7BHY - chains A and B of the 4 polymer chains in the assembly; structure by X-ray diffraction, 2.30 A resolution.

== Chain A (and B) ==
Molecule: Deoxyribonucleoside regulator
From: Bacillus subtilis subsp. subtilis str. 168
Notes: chain B of this document is another copy of the same molecule, construct and numbering; everything in this record applies to it too
UniProtKB: P39140 (DEOR_BACSU); residue numbers follow UniProt; this construct covers 4-55
Sequence (57 residues; each row starts with the number of its first residue; note: 3 numbers in that range are skipped by the numbering (no residue carries them; nothing is unmodelled there); numbers below 1 keep their minus sign (Ser-4 is residue -4)):
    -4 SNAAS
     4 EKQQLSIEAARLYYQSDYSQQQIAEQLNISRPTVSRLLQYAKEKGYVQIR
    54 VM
Construct notes: expression tag (-4 to 0)
UniProt features mapped onto this chain:
  - DNA-binding region: Gln23 to Gln42 (H-T-H motif)

== Chain A / chain B interface ==
Contacting residue pairs (27):
  Ile10(A) with Met55(B)
  Ala13(A) with Val54(B), hydrophobic
  Arg14(A) with Val54(B); Met55(B), hydrogen bond (side chain-backbone)
  Tyr17(A) with Ile52(B), hydrophobic; Val54(B), hydrophobic
  Gln18(A) with Val54(B)
  Tyr49(A) with Arg53(B); Val54(B); Met55(B), hydrogen bond (backbone-backbone)
  Val50(A) with Arg53(B)
  Gln51(A) with Gln51(B); Ile52(B); Arg53(B), hydrogen bond (backbone-backbone)
  Ile52(A) with Tyr17(B), hydrophobic; Gln51(B)
  Arg53(A) with Tyr49(B); Val50(B); Gln51(B), hydrogen bond (backbone-backbone)
  Val54(A) with Ala13(B), hydrophobic; Arg14(B); Tyr17(B), hydrophobic; Gln18(B); Tyr49(B)
  Met55(A) with Arg14(B); Tyr49(B), hydrogen bond (backbone-backbone); Gln51(B), hydrogen bond (backbone-side chain)
Also at the interface, not in a pair above, chain A (13 interface residues in all): Gly48
Also at the interface, not in a pair above, chain B (13 interface residues in all): Ile10, Lys45

== In short ==
Chain A and chain B each contribute 13 residues to their interface, with 6 hydrogen bonds. Among the polar
pairs are Arg14(A)-Met55(B), Met55(A)-Gln51(B) and Tyr49(A)-Met55(B).
Chain A and chain B are both Deoxyribonucleoside regulator (Bacillus subtilis subsp. subtilis str. 168); the
structure, DNA-binding domain of DeoR in complex with the DNA operator, was determined by X-ray diffraction,
deposited together with 7OYK.
